PDB entry 9ITP | electron microscopy, 3.85 A resolution | chains K and T of the 16 polymer chains in the assembly

# Chain K
Name: ATP synthase subunit c
From: Chloroflexus aurantiacus J-10-fl
Reference sequence: A9WGS9 (ATPL_CHLAA); numbering as in UniProt (aligned over 1-76)
Chain sequence (76 residues; each row starts with the number of its first residue):
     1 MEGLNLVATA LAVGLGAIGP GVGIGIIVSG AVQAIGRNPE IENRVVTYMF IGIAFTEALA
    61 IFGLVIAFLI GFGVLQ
Unresolved in the structure: 73-76
Swiss-Prot annotation at these positions:
  - site: Glu57 (Reversibly protonated during proton transport)

# Chain T
Name: ATP synthase subunit a
From: Chloroflexus aurantiacus J-10-fl
Reference sequence: A9WGT0 (A9WGT0_CHLAA); numbering as in UniProt (aligned over 1-312)
Chain sequence (312 residues; row label = number of the first residue in the row):
     1 MSTRTRNILI IVGALIISIA SRFFLYTGPP HVEVAAEVIF DGIPGFPITN SFVVAIIIDI
    61 FVIALAVAAT RNLQMVPRGL QNVMEFILES LYNLFRNINA KYVATAFPLV ATIFLFVLFG
   121 NWFGLLPGVG SIGVCHEKKE EHAVVDERLA LAAPAAPLSS VAAAEGEEIH DTCAAQGKKL
   181 VPLFRAPAAD LNFTFAIAVI SFVFIEYWGF RALGPGYLKK FFNTNGIMSF VGIIEFISEL
   241 VKPFALAFRL FGNIFAGEVL LVVMAFLVPL LLPLPFYGFE VFVGFIQALI FALLTYAFLN
   301 IAVTGHDEEH AH
Unresolved in the structure: 1-46, 137-169, 305-312
Cystine bridges: Cys135-Cys173

# Chain K / chain T interface
Pairs across the interface (18; chain K residue first):
  Asn43(K) with Asn97(T)
  Thr47(K) with Ile98(T)
  Phe50(K) with Ile290(T), hydrophobic; Leu293(T), hydrophobic
  Ile51(K) with Leu293(T), hydrophobic; Ala297(T), hydrophobic
  Ala54(K) with Arg249(T), hydrogen bond (backbone-side chain); Leu294(T), hydrophobic
  Glu57(K) with Gln287(T), hydrogen bond
  Ala58(K) with Ala245(T), hydrophobic; Arg249(T)
  Ile61(K) with Phe248(T); Arg249(T)
  Phe62(K) with Ala245(T), hydrophobic
  Val65(K) with Phe248(T), hydrophobic
  Phe68(K) with Phe251(T), hydrophobic; Phe255(T), hydrophobic
  Phe72(K) with Phe255(T), hydrophobic
Other interface residues (no listed pair), chain K (15 interface residues in all): Arg44, Phe55, Leu64
Other interface residues (no listed pair), chain T (15 interface residues in all): Gly252, Ala256, Phe298

# Overview
Chain K and chain T each contribute 15 residues to their interface; the contacts include 2 hydrogen bonds.
Polar pairs include Ala54(K)-Arg249(T) and Glu57(K)-Gln287(T).
Here chain K is ATP synthase subunit c and chain T is ATP synthase subunit a, both from Chloroflexus
aurantiacus J-10-fl. Entry 9ITP (Chloroflexus aurantiacus ATP synthase, state 2, focused refinement of FO and
peripheral stalk) was determined by electron microscopy together with 9ITJ, 9ITK, 9ITL, 9ITM, 9ITN, 9ITO and
11 further entries from the same study.
